8GUJ - chains H and I of the 12 polymer chains in the assembly; structure by electron microscopy, 2.80 A resolution.

[Chain H]
Molecule: Histone H2B type 1-J
Source organism: Homo sapiens
Reference sequence: P06899 (H2B1J_HUMAN); residues 0-125 here correspond to UniProt positions 1-126 (UniProt number = residue number + 1)
Chain sequence (129 residues; row label = number of the first residue in the row; numbers below 1 keep their minus sign (Gly-3 is residue -3)):
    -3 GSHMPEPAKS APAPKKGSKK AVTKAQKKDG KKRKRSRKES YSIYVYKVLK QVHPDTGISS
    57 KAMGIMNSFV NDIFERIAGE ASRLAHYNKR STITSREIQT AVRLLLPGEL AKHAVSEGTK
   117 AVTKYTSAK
Not modelled in the structure: -3 to 29, 125
Differences from the reference sequence: expression tag (-3 to -1)
Curated features (UniProtKB/Swiss-Prot):
  - modified residue: Pro1 (N-acetylproline), Glu2 (ADP-ribosyl glutamic acid), Lys5 (N6-(2-hydroxyisobutyryl)lysine), Ser6 (ADP-ribosylserine), Lys11 (N6-(beta-hydroxybutyryl)lysine), Lys12 (N6-(2-hydroxyisobutyryl)lysine), Ser14 (Phosphoserine), Lys15 (N6-acetyllysine), Lys16 (N6-(beta-hydroxybutyryl)lysine), Lys20 (N6-(2-hydroxyisobutyryl)lysine), Lys23 (N6-(2-hydroxyisobutyryl)lysine), Lys24 (N6-(2-hydroxyisobutyryl)lysine), Lys34 (N6-(2-hydroxyisobutyryl)lysine), Glu35 (PolyADP-ribosyl glutamic acid), Ser36 (Phosphoserine), Lys43 (N6-(2-hydroxyisobutyryl)lysine), Lys46 (N6-(2-hydroxyisobutyryl)lysine), Lys57 (N6,N6-dimethyllysine), Arg79 (Dimethylated arginine), Lys85 (N6,N6,N6-trimethyllysine) and 6 more in UniProt
  - glycosylation: Ser112 (O-linked (GlcNAc) serine)
  - cross-link (Glycyl lysine isopeptide (Lys-Gly)): Lys5 (interchain with G-Cter in SUMO2), Lys20 (interchain with G-Cter in SUMO2), Lys34 (interchain with G-Cter in ubiquitin), Lys120 (interchain with G-Cter in ubiquitin)

[Chain I]
Molecule: 147-nt DNA strand
Sequence (147 nucleotides; numbered 1 to 147; the number before each row is that of its first residue):
     1 CTGGAGAATC CCGGTGCCGA GGCCGCTCAA TTGGTCGTAG ACAGCTCTAG CACCGCTTAA
    61 ACGCACGTAC GCGCTGTCCC CCGCGTTTTA ACCGCCAAGG GGATTACTCC CTAGTCTCCA
   121 GGCACGTGTC AGATATATAC ATCCTGT

[How chain H and chain I interact]
Contacting residue pairs (14):
  Lys30(H) with DT104(I), hydrogen bond to the phosphate; DT105(I), hydrogen bond to the phosphate
  Ser32(H) with DT104(I), hydrogen bond to the phosphate
  Arg33(H) with DT27(I), sugar contact
  Tyr42(H) with DG21(I), hydrogen bond to the phosphate
  Gly53(H) with DG21(I), phosphate contact
  Ile54(H) with DA20(I), sugar contact; DG21(I), hydrogen bond to the phosphate
  Ser56(H) with DA20(I), hydrogen bond to the phosphate
  Lys85(H) with DG40(I), phosphate contact
  Arg86(H) with DG40(I), salt bridge to the phosphate
  Ser87(H) with DA39(I), phosphate contact; DG40(I), hydrogen bond to the phosphate
  Thr88(H) with DG40(I), hydrogen bond to the phosphate
Interface residues without a listed pair, chain H (13 interface residues in all): Glu35, Ser55
Interface residues without a listed pair, chain I (10 interface residues in all): DG22, DC28, DA30

[In short]
The interface between chain H and chain I involves 13 residues on one side and 10 on the other, with 8
hydrogen bonds and 1 salt bridge. Polar pairs include Lys30(H)-DT104(I), Lys30(H)-DT105(I) and
Ser32(H)-DT104(I).
Chain H is Histone H2B type 1-J (Homo sapiens) and chain I is a 147-nt DNA strand; the structure,
Bre1-nucleosome complex (Model II), was determined by electron microscopy (same publication as 8GUI and 8GUK).
